7XC2 - chains C and A of the 10 polymer chains in the assembly; structure by electron microscopy, 3.00 A resolution.

# Chain C (and A)
Name: CNL9
From: Triticum monococcum
Notes: chain A of this document is another copy of the same molecule, construct and numbering; everything in this record applies to it too
Reference sequence: S5ABD6 (S5ABD6_TRIMO); numbering as in UniProt (aligned over 23-919)
Sequence (898 residues; row label = number of the first residue in the row):
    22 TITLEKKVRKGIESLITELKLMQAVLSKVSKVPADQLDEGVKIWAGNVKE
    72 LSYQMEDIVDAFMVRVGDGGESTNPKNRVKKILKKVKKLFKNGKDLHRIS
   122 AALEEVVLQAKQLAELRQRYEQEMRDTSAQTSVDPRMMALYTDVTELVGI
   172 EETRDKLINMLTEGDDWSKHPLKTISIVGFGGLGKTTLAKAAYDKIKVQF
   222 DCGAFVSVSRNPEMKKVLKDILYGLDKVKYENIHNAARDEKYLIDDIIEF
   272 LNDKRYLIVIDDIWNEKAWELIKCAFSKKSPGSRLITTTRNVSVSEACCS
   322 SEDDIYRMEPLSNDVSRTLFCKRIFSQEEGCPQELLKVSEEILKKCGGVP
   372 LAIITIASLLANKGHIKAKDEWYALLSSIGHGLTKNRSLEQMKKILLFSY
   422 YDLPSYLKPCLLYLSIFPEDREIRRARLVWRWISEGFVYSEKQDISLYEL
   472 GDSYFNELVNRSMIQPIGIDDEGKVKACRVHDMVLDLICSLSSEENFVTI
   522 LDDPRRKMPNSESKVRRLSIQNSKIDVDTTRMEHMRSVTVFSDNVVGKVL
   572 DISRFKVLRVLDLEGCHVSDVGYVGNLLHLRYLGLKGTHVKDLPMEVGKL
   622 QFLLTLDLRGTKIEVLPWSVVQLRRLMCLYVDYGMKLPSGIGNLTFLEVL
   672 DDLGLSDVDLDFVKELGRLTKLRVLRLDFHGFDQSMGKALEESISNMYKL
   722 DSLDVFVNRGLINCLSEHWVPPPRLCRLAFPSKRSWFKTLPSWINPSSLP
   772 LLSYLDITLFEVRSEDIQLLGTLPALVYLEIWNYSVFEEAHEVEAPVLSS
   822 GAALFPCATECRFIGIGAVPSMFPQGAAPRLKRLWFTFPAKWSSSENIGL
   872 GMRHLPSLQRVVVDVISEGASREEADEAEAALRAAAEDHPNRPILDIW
Disordered / not traced: 88-112, 146-150, 400-406, 866-868
Sequence notes: expression tag (22); engineered mutation Gln151 (Asn in S5ABD6), Val450 (Ile in S5ABD6), Val618 (Ile in S5ABD6), Ser864 (Ile in S5ABD6)
Ligand contacts: ATP (adenosine-5'-triphosphate): Arg157, Ala160, Thr163, Glu167, Leu168, Val169, Gly170, Ile171, Phe201, Gly202, Gly203, Leu204, Gly205, Lys206, Thr207, Thr208, Arg311, Leu340, Pro371, Leu372, Ile375, Ile416
What the authors report for this chain:
  - binding site for ATP: Arg311
  - mutagenesis - L42E, L42E/Y141A, Y141A, R311A, R730D/R755Q: abolished signaling with Avirulence factor
  - mutagenesis - Y74A/E77A/D78A, R730D, W803L: decreased signaling with Avirulence factor
  - mutagenesis - Y74A/E77A/D78A: unchanged expression
  - mutagenesis - R755Q: unchanged signaling with Avirulence factor

# Interface between chain C and chain A
Residue-residue contacts (54):
  Lys31(C) - Glu126(A)  salt bridge
  Ser35(C) - Gln133(A)  hydrogen bond
  Thr38(C) - Asn68(A)
  Glu39(C) - Leu137(A)
  Glu39(C) - Arg140(A)  salt bridge
  Glu39(C) - Tyr141(A)  hydrogen bond
  Leu42(C) - Leu137(A)  hydrophobic
  Met43(C) - Tyr141(A)  hydrogen bond
  Ala45(C) - Glu60(A)
  Val46(C) - Tyr141(A)
  Lys49(C) - Gln143(A)  hydrogen bond (side chain-backbone)
  Lys49(C) - Glu144(A)
  Lys49(C) - Met145(A)
  Val50(C) - Met145(A)  hydrophobic
  Val62(C) - Gln143(A)
  Trp65(C) - Gln143(A)
  Ala131(C) - Arg140(A)
  Lys132(C) - Arg140(A)
  Ala135(C) - Arg140(A)
  Arg138(C) - Gln139(A)
  Arg138(C) - Arg140(A)  hydrogen bond (side chain-backbone)
  Arg138(C) - Glu142(A)  hydrogen bond (side chain-backbone)
  Arg138(C) - Gln143(A)  hydrogen bond
  Asn232(C) - Gln151(A)  hydrogen bond (backbone-side chain)
  Pro233(C) - Gln151(A)
  Glu234(C) - Gln151(A)
  Asn256(C) - Asn256(A)
  Ala257(C) - Asn256(A)
  Ala258(C) - His255(A)  hydrogen bond (backbone-side chain)
  Arg259(C) - Tyr244(A)  hydrogen bond
  Arg259(C) - Glu252(A)  salt bridge
  Arg259(C) - His255(A)
  Asp260(C) - Lys237(A)  salt bridge
  Glu261(C) - Val154(A)
  Lys262(C) - Tyr162(A)
  Lys262(C) - Phe226(A)  hydrogen bond (side chain-backbone)
  Tyr263(C) - Asp241(A)
  Tyr263(C) - Tyr244(A)  hydrophobic
  Ile265(C) - Tyr162(A)
  Asp266(C) - Tyr162(A)  hydrogen bond
  Asp267(C) - Tyr244(A)
  Asp267(C) - Lys248(A)  salt bridge
  Glu270(C) - Lys248(A)  salt bridge
  Glu287(C) - Arg408(A)
  Lys288(C) - Arg408(A)
  Glu291(C) - Arg408(A)  salt bridge
  Glu291(C) - Gln412(A)  hydrogen bond
  Leu292(C) - Val154(A)  hydrophobic
  Cys295(C) - Met159(A)  hydrophobic
  Glu317(C) - Lys384(A)
  Gln464(C) - Arg527(A)
  Gln464(C) - Lys528(A)
  Arg745(C) - Asp391(A)  salt bridge
  Cys828(C) - His386(A)  hydrogen bond
Also at the interface, not in a pair above, chain C (52 interface residues in all): Lys41, Ser48, Val53, Val69, Glu142, Ile269, Ser298, Glu462, Lys463, Pro744, Leu772, Arg851
Also at the interface, not in a pair above, chain A (39 interface residues in all): Asp59, Gly61, Ile64, Met158, Leu161, Ala389, Arg526, Asn531

# Overview
52 residues of chain C face 39 of chain A across their interface, with 14 hydrogen bonds and 8 salt bridges.
Polar contacts include Lys31(C)-Glu126(A), Glu39(C)-Arg140(A) and Arg259(C)-Glu252(A). The paper reports a
binding site for ATP at Arg311(C); L42E, L42E/Y141A and Y141A of chain C, among others, abolish signaling with
Avirulence factor; 9 substitutions were tested in all.
Both chains are CNL9 (Triticum monococcum). Entry 7XC2 (Cryo EM structure of oligomeric complex formed by
wheat CNL Sr35 and the effector AvrSr35 of ...) was determined by electron microscopy.
